6KGF - chains C and D; structure by X-ray diffraction, 2.30 A resolution.

[Chain C]
Molecule: Probably cellulosomal scaffolding protein, secreted cellulose-binding and cohesin domain
Organism: Clostridium acetobutylicum ATCC 824
UniProt: Q977Y4 (Q977Y4_CLOAB); residues 1-149 here correspond to UniProt positions 611-759 (UniProt number = residue number + 610)
Sequence (150 residues; each row starts with the number of its first residue; numbering starts at 0):
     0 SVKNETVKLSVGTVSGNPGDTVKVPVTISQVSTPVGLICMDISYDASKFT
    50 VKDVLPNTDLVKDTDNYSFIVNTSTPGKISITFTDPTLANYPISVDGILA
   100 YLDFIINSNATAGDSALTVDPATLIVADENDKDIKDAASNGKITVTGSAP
Unresolved in the structure: 147-149
Sequence notes: expression tag (0)
From the paper describing this entry:
  - mutagenesis - E128Q, E128Q/D130N, D130N: decreased binding to And cellulose-binding endoglucanase family 9 CelL ortholog dockerin domain (chain D)

[Chain D]
Molecule: And cellulose-binding endoglucanase family 9 CelL ortholog dockerin domain
Organism: Clostridium acetobutylicum ATCC 824
UniProt: Q97KK2 (Q97KK2_CLOAB); residues 1-61 here correspond to UniProt positions 477-537 (UniProt number = residue number + 476)
Sequence (62 residues; numbered 0 to 61; the number before each row is that of its first residue; numbering starts at 0):
     0 SNTILGDLNDDGVVNGDDIVMMRQYLAGKTVSGIDKNALDINGDGAVNGR
    50 DLMELIKKVSNN
Sequence notes: expression tag (0); engineered mutation Asp-16 (Arg492 in Q97KK2)
From the paper describing this entry:
  - specificity-determining residues: Arg-49
  - mutagenesis - R16D/E53Q (11.4-fold): increased binding to high pH
  - mutagenesis - V19M/R49D (12-fold): increased binding to low pH
  - mutagenesis - R16D/M52V (a factor of 3.6): decreased binding to low pH
  - mutagenesis - R16D/M52V, V19M/R49D: unchanged binding to high pH
  - mutagenesis - R22I/R49D: decreased binding to high pH

[Chain C / chain D interface]
Contacting residue pairs (35):
  Gly-35(C) with Met-52(D)
  Leu-36(C) with Gly-48(D); Arg-49(D); Met-52(D), hydrophobic
  Cys-38(C) with Gly-48(D)
  Asn-65(C) with Arg-22(D), hydrogen bond (backbone-side chain)
  Tyr-66(C) with Arg-22(D)
  Ile-69(C) with Arg-22(D); Leu-25(D); Ala-26(D); Leu-51(D), hydrophobic
  Val-70(C) with Ala-26(D)
  Asn-71(C) with Leu-25(D), hydrogen bond (side chain-backbone); Ala-26(D); Gly-27(D)
  Ser-73(C) with Gly-27(D)
  Thr-81(C) with Gly-48(D)
  Thr-83(C) with Leu-51(D)
  Pro-85(C) with Arg-22(D); Ile-55(D)
  Leu-87(C) with Ile-55(D), hydrophobic; Lys-56(D); Ser-59(D)
  Ile-124(C) with Asn-47(D); Arg-49(D)
  Ala-126(C) with Arg-49(D)
  Asp-127(C) with Met-52(D)
  Glu-128(C) with Met-52(D)
  Asn-129(C) with Lys-56(D), hydrogen bond (backbone-side chain)
  Asp-130(C) with Arg-49(D), salt bridge; Met-52(D); Glu-53(D); Lys-56(D)
  Lys-131(C) with Arg-49(D)
  Asp-132(C) with Arg-49(D), salt bridge

[Overview]
21 residues of chain C face 13 of chain D across their interface; the contacts include 3 hydrogen bonds and 2
salt bridges. Polar pairs include Asp-130(C)/Arg-49(D), Asp-132(C)/Arg-49(D) and Asn-65(C)/Arg-22(D). The
paper reports that E128Q, E128Q/D130N and D130N of chain C reduce binding to And cellulose-binding
endoglucanase family 9 CelL ortholog dockerin domain (chain D); the specificity determinant Arg-49(D); 7
substitutions were tested in all.
Here chain C is Probably cellulosomal scaffolding protein, secreted cellulose-binding and cohesin domain and
chain D is And cellulose-binding endoglucanase family 9 CelL ortholog dockerin domain, both from Clostridium
acetobutylicum ATCC 824. Entry 6KGF (Crystal structure of CaDoc0917(R16D)-CaCohA2 complex at pH 8.2) was
determined by X-ray diffraction together with 6KGC, 6KGD and 6KGE from the same study.
